6JUY - chains A and D of the 4 polymer chains in the assembly; structure by X-ray diffraction, 2.97 A resolution.

== Chain A (and D) ==
Name: Sll1336 protein
Organism: Synechocystis sp. (strain PCC 6803 / Kazusa)
Notes: chain D of this document is another copy of the same molecule, construct and numbering; everything in this record applies to it too
UniProtKB: P74535 (P74535_SYNY3); residue numbers follow UniProt; this construct covers 1-705
Sequence (707 residues; each row starts with the number of its first residue; numbers below 1 keep their minus sign (Gly-1 is residue -1)):
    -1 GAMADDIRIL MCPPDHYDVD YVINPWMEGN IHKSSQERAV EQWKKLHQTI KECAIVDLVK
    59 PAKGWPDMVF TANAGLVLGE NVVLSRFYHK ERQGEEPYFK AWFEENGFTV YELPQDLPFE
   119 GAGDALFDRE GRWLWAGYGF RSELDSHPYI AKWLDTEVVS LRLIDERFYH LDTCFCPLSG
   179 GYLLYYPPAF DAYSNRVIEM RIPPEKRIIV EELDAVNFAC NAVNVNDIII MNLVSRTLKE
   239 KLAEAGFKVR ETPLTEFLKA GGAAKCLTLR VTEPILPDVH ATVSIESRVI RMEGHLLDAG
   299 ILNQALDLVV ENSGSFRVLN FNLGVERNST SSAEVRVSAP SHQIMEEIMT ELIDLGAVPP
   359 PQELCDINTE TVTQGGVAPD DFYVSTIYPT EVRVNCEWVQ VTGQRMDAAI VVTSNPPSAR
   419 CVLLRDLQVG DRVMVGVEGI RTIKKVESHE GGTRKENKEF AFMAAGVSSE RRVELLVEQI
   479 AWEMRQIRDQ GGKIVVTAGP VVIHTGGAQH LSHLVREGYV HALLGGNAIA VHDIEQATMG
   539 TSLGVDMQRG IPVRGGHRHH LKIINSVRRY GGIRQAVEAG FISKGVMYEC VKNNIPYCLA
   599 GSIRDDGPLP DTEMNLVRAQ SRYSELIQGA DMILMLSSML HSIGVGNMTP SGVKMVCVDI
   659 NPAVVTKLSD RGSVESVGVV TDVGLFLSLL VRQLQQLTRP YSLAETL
Unresolved in the structure: -1 to 2, 14-31, 442-466, 546-553, 667-671, 698-705 (chain D: -1 to 2, 13-32, 275-278, 442-469, 541-554, 665-669, 697-705)
Construct notes: expression tag (-1 to 0)
Swiss-Prot annotation at these positions:
  - active site: His168 (Proton donor/acceptor), Cys264 (Nucleophile)
  - binding site (L-arginine): Asn22, Asn71, Arg90, Arg139, His168, Asp170, Ala258, Cys264
  - binding site (L-ornithine): Asn22, Asn71, Arg90, Arg139, His168, Ala258, Cys264
  - binding site (NAD(+)): Asn525, Ala526, Asp604, Ser636, Met637, Leu638, His639, Asp657, Asp680, Val681
  - site: Asn71 (Key determinant for dihydrolase activity)
From the paper describing this entry:
  - mutagenesis - N22A, D65A, F68A, N71A, N71D, N71S, R90A, R139A, Y167A: decreased catalytic activity
  - mutagenesis - E118A, H168F, C264S: abolished catalytic activity
  - catalytic residues: Glu118, His168, Cys264 (proposed by the authors, not directly observed)

== Chain A / chain D interface ==
Contacting residue pairs (29):
  Asp114(A) - Glu324(D)
  Arg165(A) - Trp480(D)
  Glu210(A) - Glu476(D)
  Glu210(A) - Gln691(D)  hydrogen bond
  Leu295(A) - Asn301(D)  hydrogen bond (backbone-side chain)
  Asp296(A) - Asn301(D)  hydrogen bond (backbone-side chain)
  Ala297(A) - Asn301(D)
  Gly298(A) - Asn301(D)
  Leu300(A) - Leu295(D)  hydrophobic
  Asn301(A) - Leu295(D)  hydrogen bond (side chain-backbone)
  Asn301(A) - Ala297(D)  hydrogen bond (side chain-backbone)
  Asn301(A) - Gly298(D)
  Phe314(A) - Asp296(D)
  Val316(A) - Leu321(D)
  Leu317(A) - Leu321(D)
  Phe319(A) - Phe319(D)  hydrophobic
  Phe319(A) - Leu321(D)  hydrophobic
  Leu321(A) - Leu317(D)
  Glu324(A) - Val316(D)
  Arg325(A) - Asp114(D)
  Glu476(A) - Arg165(D)  salt bridge
  Glu476(A) - Glu210(D)
  Gln477(A) - Glu164(D)
  Gln477(A) - Arg165(D)
  Gln691(A) - Glu210(D)  hydrogen bond
  Gln694(A) - Glu210(D)
  Gln694(A) - Leu211(D)
  Leu695(A) - Val214(D)  hydrophobic
  Arg697(A) - Leu211(D)
Other interface residues (no listed pair), chain A (28 interface residues in all): Val214, Leu304, Asn318, Val323, Asn326, Trp480
Other interface residues (no listed pair), chain D (25 interface residues in all): Asp163, Asn215, Leu300, Arg315, Asn318, Leu695

== Overview ==
28 residues of chain A and 25 residues of chain D are in contact, with 6 hydrogen bonds and 1 salt bridge.
Polar contacts include Glu476(A)-Arg165(D), Glu210(A)-Gln691(D) and Leu295(A)-Asn301(D). The paper reports
catalytic residues Glu118(A), His168(A) and Cys264(A); N22A, D65A and F68A of chain A, among others, reduce
catalytic activity; 12 substitutions were tested in all.
Chain A and chain D are both Sll1336 protein (Synechocystis sp. (strain PCC 6803 / Kazusa)); the structure,
Crystal Structure of ArgZ, apo structure, an Arginine Dihydrolase from the Ornithine-Ammonia Cycle in
Cyanobacteria, was determined by X-ray diffraction (same publication as 6JUZ, 6JV0 and 6JV1).
